Entry 9H9K (electron microscopy, 3.80 A resolution); this record covers chains C and N of the 11 polymer chains in the assembly.

[Chain C]
Name: Small ribosomal subunit protein uS3
Organism: Escherichia coli
UniProtKB: P0A7V3 (RS3_ECOLI); numbering as in UniProt (aligned over 1-233)
Chain sequence (233 residues; numbered 1 to 233; the number before each row is that of its first residue):
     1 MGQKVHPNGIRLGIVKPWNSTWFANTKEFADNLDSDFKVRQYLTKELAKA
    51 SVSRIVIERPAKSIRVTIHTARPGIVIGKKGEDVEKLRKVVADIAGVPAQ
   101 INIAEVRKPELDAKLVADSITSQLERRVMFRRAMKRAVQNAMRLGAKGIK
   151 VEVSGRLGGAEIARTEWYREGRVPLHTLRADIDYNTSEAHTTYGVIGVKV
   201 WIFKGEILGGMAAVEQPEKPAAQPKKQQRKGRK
Disordered / not traced: 1, 213-233
UniProt features mapped onto this chain:
  - mutagenesis: R131 to K135 (Decreases mRNA unwinding ability of the ribosome)

[Chain N]
Name: Small ribosomal subunit protein uS14
Organism: Escherichia coli
UniProtKB: P0AG59 (RS14_ECOLI); numbering as in UniProt (aligned over 1-101)
Chain sequence (101 residues; each row starts with the number of its first residue):
     1 MAKQSMKAREVKRVALADKYFAKRAELKAIISDVNASDEDRWNAVLKLQT
    51 LPRDSSPSRQRNRCRQTGRPHGFLRKFGLSRIKVREAAMRGEIPGLKKAS
   101 W
Disordered / not traced: 1

[Chain C / chain N interface]
Contacting residue pairs (33; chain C residue first):
  N8(C) - M89(N)  hydrogen bond (side chain-backbone)
  N8(C) - R90(N)  hydrogen bond (side chain-backbone)
  N8(C) - G91(N)
  G9(C) - M89(N)
  L12(C) - A88(N)
  L12(C) - M89(N)
  L12(C) - G91(N)
  G13(C) - K97(N)
  W18(C) - G91(N)
  W18(C) - I93(N)  hydrogen bond (side chain-backbone)
  W18(C) - G95(N)
  W18(C) - L96(N)  hydrogen bond (side chain-backbone)
  W18(C) - K97(N)
  N19(C) - R90(N)  hydrogen bond (side chain-backbone)
  N19(C) - G91(N)  hydrogen bond (backbone-backbone)
  N19(C) - E92(N)
  S20(C) - G91(N)
  S20(C) - E92(N)  hydrogen bond
  S20(C) - P94(N)
  T21(C) - P94(N)
  W22(C) - P94(N)  hydrophobic
  T26(C) - K76(N)  hydrogen bond
  F29(C) - P94(N)  hydrophobic
  A30(C) - R65(N)
  A30(C) - R75(N)
  A30(C) - F77(N)
  D31(C) - R65(N)  salt bridge
  L33(C) - F77(N)  hydrophobic
  L33(C) - P94(N)
  D34(C) - R65(N)  salt bridge
  F37(C) - Q66(N)
  R40(C) - E92(N)  salt bridge
  I55(C) - E92(N)
Other interface residues (no listed pair), chain C (21 interface residues in all): V5, H6, T186
Other interface residues (no listed pair), chain N (17 interface residues in all): G78, K98

[In short]
21 residues of chain C and 17 residues of chain N are in contact; the contacts include 8 hydrogen bonds and 3
salt bridges. Among the polar pairs are D31(C)-R65(N), D34(C)-R65(N) and R40(C)-E92(N). From UniProt: 5
mutagenesis sites on chain C.
Chain C is Small ribosomal subunit protein uS3 and chain N is Small ribosomal subunit protein uS14, both from
Escherichia coli; the structure, Complex 3 (HEAD) 30S-tRNA-GE81112, was determined by electron microscopy
together with 9H8G, 9H9H, 9H9I, 9H9J, 9H9L, 9H9M and 9H9N from the same study.
